PDB entry 8WQI | electron microscopy, 3.50 A resolution | chains D and G

[Chain D]
Molecule: Protein fem-1 homolog B
From: Homo sapiens
UniProt: Q9UK73 (FEM1B_HUMAN); residues 1-627 here = UniProt positions 1-627
Sequence (627 residues; row label = number of the first residue in the row):
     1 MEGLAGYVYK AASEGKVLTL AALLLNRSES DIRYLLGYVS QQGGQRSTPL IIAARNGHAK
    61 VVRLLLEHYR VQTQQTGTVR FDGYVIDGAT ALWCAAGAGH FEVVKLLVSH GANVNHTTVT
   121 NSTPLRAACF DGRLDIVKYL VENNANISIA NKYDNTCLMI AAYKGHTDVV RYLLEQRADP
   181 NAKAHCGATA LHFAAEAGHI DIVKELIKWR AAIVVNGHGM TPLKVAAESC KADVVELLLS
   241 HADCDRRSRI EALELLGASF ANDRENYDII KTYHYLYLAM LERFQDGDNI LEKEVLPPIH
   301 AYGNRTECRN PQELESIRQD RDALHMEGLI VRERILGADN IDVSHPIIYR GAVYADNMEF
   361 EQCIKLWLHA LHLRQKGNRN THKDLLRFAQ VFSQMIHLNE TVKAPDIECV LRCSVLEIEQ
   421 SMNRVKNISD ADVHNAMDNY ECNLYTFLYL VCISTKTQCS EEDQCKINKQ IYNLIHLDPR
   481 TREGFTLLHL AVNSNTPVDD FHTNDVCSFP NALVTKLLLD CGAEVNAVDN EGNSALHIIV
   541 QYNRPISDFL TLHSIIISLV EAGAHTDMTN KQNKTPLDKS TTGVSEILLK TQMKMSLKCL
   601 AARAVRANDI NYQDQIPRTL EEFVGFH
Curated features (UniProtKB/Swiss-Prot):
  - binding site (Zn(2+)): His185, Cys186, His218
  - site: Asp342, Val343 (Cleavage)
  - mutagenesis: Asp82 (D82A: Abolished binding to -Gly-Leu-Asp-Arg C-degron at the C-terminus; when associated with A-131), Phe130 (F130A: Abolished binding to -Gly-Leu-Asp-Arg C-degron at the C-terminus), Asp131 (D131A: Abolished binding to -Gly-Leu-Asp-Arg C-degron at the C-terminus; when associated with A-82), Tyr163 (Y163A: Strongly reduced binding to -Gly-Leu-Asp-Arg C-degron at the C-terminus; when associated with A-193), Phe193 (F193A: Strongly reduced binding to -Gly-Leu-Asp-Arg C-degron at the C-terminus; when associated with A-163), Asp342 (D342A: Prevents cleavage by a caspase-3-like protease), Asp356 (D356A: Does not affect cleavage by a caspase-3-like protease), Leu597 (L597A: Abolished ability to promote ubiquitination of target proteins such as GLI1)
From the paper describing this entry:
  - mutagenesis - R126A: abolished catalytic activity

[Chain G]
Molecule: Protein CASP
From: Homo sapiens
UniProt: Q13948 (CASP_HUMAN); residues -23 to -1 here correspond to UniProt positions 656-678 (UniProt number = residue number + 679)
Sequence (31 residues; row label = number of the first residue in the row; numbers below 1 keep their minus sign (Gly-31 is residue -31)):
   -31 GGGSGGGSKF ADHLHKFHEN DNGAAAGDLW Q
Unresolved in the structure: -31 to -24, -13 to -8
Construct notes: expression tag (-31 to -24)
From the paper describing this entry:
  - contacts within the chain: Gly-5-Trp-2 (hydrophobic contact)
  - mutagenesis - Q-1A: unchanged binding to Protein fem-1 homolog B (chain D)
  - mutagenesis - F-22A (> 170-fold), L-3A (3.0-fold), W-2A (1.8-fold): decreased binding to Protein fem-1 homolog B (chain D)

[How chain D and chain G interact]
Pairs across the interface (43; chain D residue first):
  Phe81(D) with Gln-1(G)
  Tyr84(D) with Trp-2(G); Gln-1(G)
  Ile86(D) with Gln-1(G)
  Trp93(D) with Gln-1(G)
  Ser122(D) with Gln-1(G), hydrogen bond (side chain-backbone)
  Arg126(D) with Asp-4(G), hydrogen bond (side chain-backbone); Trp-2(G), hydrogen bond (side chain-backbone); Gln-1(G)
  Phe130(D) with Leu-3(G); Gln-1(G)
  Tyr153(D) with Asp-4(G)
  Asn155(D) with Asp-4(G), hydrogen bond (side chain-backbone)
  Ile160(D) with Leu-3(G)
  Tyr163(D) with Leu-3(G), hydrophobic
  His185(D) with Asp-4(G), salt bridge
  Phe193(D) with Leu-3(G), hydrophobic
  Arg264(D) with Ala-21(G), hydrogen bond (side chain-backbone); Asp-20(G), salt bridge; His-17(G); His-14(G)
  Glu265(D) with His-14(G), salt bridge
  His345(D) with Leu-18(G); Phe-15(G); His-14(G), hydrogen bond
  Ile348(D) with Leu-18(G), hydrophobic
  Ala352(D) with Phe-22(G); Ala-21(G); Leu-18(G), hydrophobic
  Ala355(D) with Phe-22(G), hydrophobic
  Asp356(D) with Lys-23(G); Phe-22(G), hydrogen bond (side chain-backbone); Ala-21(G), hydrogen bond (side chain-backbone)
  Trp367(D) with Phe-22(G), hydrophobic
  Lys383(D) with Phe-15(G)
  Arg387(D) with Leu-18(G); Phe-15(G)
  Gln390(D) with Phe-22(G)
  Val391(D) with Phe-22(G), hydrophobic
  Phe501(D) with Lys-23(G); Phe-22(G), hydrophobic; His-19(G)
  His502(D) with Phe-22(G)
Also at the interface, not in a pair above, chain D (33 interface residues in all): Thr120, Asn151, Tyr349, Val353, Phe360, Gln394
Also at the interface, not in a pair above, chain G (14 interface residues in all): Gly-5
Interface features reported in the paper:
  - pairs named by the authors: Tyr84(D)-Trp-2(G) (pi stacking), Ser122(D)-Gln-1(G) (hydrogen bond), Arg126(D)-Trp-2(G) (hydrogen bond), Arg126(D)-Asp-4(G) (hydrogen bond), Tyr163(D)-Leu-3(G) (hydrophobic contact), Phe193(D)-Leu-3(G) (hydrophobic contact), Asp356(D)-Phe-22(G) (hydrogen bond), Trp367(D)-Phe-22(G) (pi stacking), Val391(D)-Phe-22(G) (hydrophobic contact), Phe501(D)-Phe-22(G) (pi stacking), His502(D)-Phe-22(G) (hydrophobic contact)

[Summary]
33 residues of chain D and 14 residues of chain G are in contact, with 8 hydrogen bonds and 3 salt bridges.
Among the polar pairs are His185(D)-Asp-4(G), Arg264(D)-Asp-20(G) and Glu265(D)-His-14(G). The authors report
pi stacking between Tyr84(D) and Trp-2(G), Trp367(D) and Phe-22(G) and Phe501(D) and Phe-22(G); hydrogen bonds
between Ser122(D) and Gln-1(G), Arg126(D) and Trp-2(G) and Arg126(D) and Asp-4(G) among others; hydrophobic
contacts between Tyr163(D) and Leu-3(G), Phe193(D) and Leu-3(G) and Val391(D) and Phe-22(G) among others. From
the paper: F-22A, L-3A and W-2A of chain G reduce binding to Protein fem-1 homolog B (chain D); contacts
within the chain involving Gly-5(G) and Trp-2(G); 5 substitutions were tested in all.
Chain D is Protein fem-1 homolog B and chain G is Protein CASP, both from Homo sapiens; the structure, Local
refinement of FEM1B bound with the C-degron of CUX1, was determined by electron microscopy together with 8WQD
from the same study.
